7OY8 - chains F and H of the 35 polymer chains in the assembly; structure by electron microscopy, 2.50 A resolution.

Chain F:
Protein: Antenna complex, alpha/beta subunit
Source organism: Rhodospirillum rubrum (strain ATCC 11170 / ATH 1.1.1 / DSM 467 / LMG 4362 / NCIMB 8255 / S1)
Reference sequence: Q2RQ24 (Q2RQ24_RHORT); residues 1-50 here = UniProt positions 1-50
Sequence (50 residues; each row starts with the number of its first residue):
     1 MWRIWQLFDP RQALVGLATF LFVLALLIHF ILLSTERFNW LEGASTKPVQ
Disordered / not traced: 48-50
Modified / non-standard residues: Met1 (N-formylmethionine; FME)
Small-molecule neighbours:
  - Trans-Geranyl BACTERIOCHLOROPHYLL A (07D), molecule 1: Ile4, Phe8, Ile28
  - Trans-Geranyl BACTERIOCHLOROPHYLL A (07D), molecule 2: Leu14, Val15, Leu17, Ala18, Leu21, Phe22, Ala25, His29, Leu32, Phe38, Trp40
  - Trans-Geranyl BACTERIOCHLOROPHYLL A (07D), molecule 3: Leu21, Leu24, Ala25, Ile28, His29, Leu32, Phe38
  - spirilloxanthin (CRT), molecule 1: Met1, Arg3, Ile4, Leu7
  - spirilloxanthin (CRT), molecule 2: Leu14, Leu17, Phe20, Leu21, Leu24, Leu27, Ile28, Ile31
  - spirilloxanthin (CRT), molecule 3: Phe22, Ala25, Leu26, His29, Phe30, Leu33, Trp40
Reported in the primary citation:
  - binding site for Trans-Geranyl BACTERIOCHLOROPHYLL A: Gly16, His29, Trp40
  - binding site for spirilloxanthin: Arg3 to Phe8, Leu26 to Leu33

Chain H:
Protein: Photosynthetic reaction center, H-chain
Source organism: Rhodospirillum rubrum (strain ATCC 11170 / ATH 1.1.1 / DSM 467 / LMG 4362 / NCIMB 8255 / S1)
Reference sequence: Q2RWS4 (Q2RWS4_RHORT); numbering as in UniProt (aligned over 1-257)
Sequence (257 residues; each row starts with the number of its first residue):
     1 MNKGDITGYM DVAQVVLYAF WIFFAGLIIY LRREDRREGY PLEDAISGKI NSLQGLGSVF
    61 SIARPKIFKL KTGATYAAPN FKRDAVAIKA TRTAPTAGAP FEPTGNPMTD AVGPAAYALR
   121 DELPDLTLGG QPAIVPLRVA PTFSVAAEDT DPRGLPVVDR KGAVAGKVTD LWIDRASIAI
   181 RYLEVELAAT PGRKVLLPFA ATRINAKTKS KTVTVQSILA RHFANVPTIA KTDSITRREE
   241 DKVMAYYSSG YLYSDRV
Small-molecule neighbours:
  - Trans-Geranyl BACTERIOCHLOROPHYLL A (07D): Ala25, Ile28, Ile29, Arg32, Arg36, Leu56, Gly57, Phe60, Ser61
  - tetramyristoyl-cardiolipin (CD4; (2R,5R,11R,14R)-5,8,11-trihydroxy-5,11-dioxido-17-oxo-2,14-bis(tetradecanoyloxy)-4,6,10,12,16-pentaoxa-5,11-diphosphatriacont-1-yl tetradecanoate), molecule 1: Phe23, Gly26, Leu27, Tyr30
  - tetramyristoyl-cardiolipin (CD4), molecule 2: Phe24, Ile28, Arg32, Arg36, Tyr40, Leu42, Ser52, Leu53, Gln54
  - phosphatidylglycerol (PGW; (1R)-2-{[(S)-{[(2S)-2,3-dihydroxypropyl]oxy}(hydroxy)phosphoryl]oxy}-1-[(hexadecanoyloxy)methyl]ethyl (9Z)-octadec-9-enoate), molecule 1: Tyr9, Gln14, Leu17, Tyr18, Trp21
  - phosphatidylglycerol (PGW), molecule 2: Arg36, Leu53, Gln54, Gly55, Leu56, Gly57, Ser58, Ser61
Reported in the primary citation:
  - binding site for Trans-Geranyl BACTERIOCHLOROPHYLL A: Ile29, Arg32, Arg36, Leu56
  - binding site for phosphatidylglycerol: Leu56

Interface between chain F and chain H:
Residue-residue contacts (12):
  Arg11(F) - Val59(H)
  Gln12(F) - Val59(H)  hydrogen bond (side chain-backbone)
  Gln12(F) - Phe60(H)
  Val15(F) - Leu56(H)
  Val15(F) - Phe60(H)  hydrophobic
  Gly16(F) - Phe60(H)
  Val23(F) - Ile22(H)  hydrophobic
  Ile31(F) - Met10(H)  hydrophobic
  Ser34(F) - Thr7(H)  hydrogen bond
  Ser34(F) - Gly8(H)
  Ser34(F) - Tyr9(H)  hydrogen bond (backbone-backbone)
  Ser34(F) - Met10(H)
Other interface residues (no listed pair), chain F (9 interface residues in all): Phe30, Thr35
The authors on this interface:
  - interface residues, chain F: Ser34(F)

Overview:
Chain F and chain H form an interface of 9 and 8 residues respectively; the contacts include 3 hydrogen bonds.
Among the polar pairs are Gln12(F)-Val59(H), Ser34(F)-Thr7(H) and Ser34(F)-Tyr9(H). From the paper: a binding
site for Trans-Geranyl BACTERIOCHLOROPHYLL A at Gly16(F), His29(F) and Ile29(H) among others; a binding site
for spirilloxanthin at Arg3(F) and Leu26(F).
Here chain F is Antenna complex, alpha/beta subunit and chain H is Photosynthetic reaction center, H-chain,
both from Rhodospirillum rubrum (strain ATCC 11170 / ATH 1.1.1 / DSM 467 / LMG 4362 / NCIMB 8255 / S1). Entry
7OY8 (Cryo-EM structure of the Rhodospirillum rubrum RC-LH1 complex) was determined by electron microscopy.
